2G33 - chains C and B of the 4 polymer chains in the assembly; structure by X-ray diffraction, 3.96 A resolution.

[Chain C (and B)]
Molecule: Core antigen
From: Hepatitis B virus subtype adyw
Notes: fragment: Assembly domain residues 1 to 149; chain B of this document is another copy of the same molecule, construct and numbering; everything in this record applies to it too
Reference sequence: P03147 (CORA_HBVAY); residue numbers follow UniProt; this construct covers 1-149
Amino-acid sequence (150 residues; row label = number of the first residue in the row):
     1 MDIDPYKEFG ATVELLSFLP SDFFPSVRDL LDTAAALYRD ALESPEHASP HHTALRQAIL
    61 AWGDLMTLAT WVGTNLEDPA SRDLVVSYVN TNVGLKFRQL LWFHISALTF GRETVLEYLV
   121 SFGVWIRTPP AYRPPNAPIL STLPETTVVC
Disordered / not traced: 148-150
Sequence notes: engineered mutation Ala-48 (Cys in P03147), Ala-61 (Cys in P03147), Ala-107 (Cys in P03147); insertion (150)
Swiss-Prot annotation at these positions:
  - mutagenesis: Phe-97 (F97L: Enhances capsid assembly)

[How chain C and chain B interact]
Residue-residue contacts - 19 pairs, chain C then chain B:
  Glu-14(C) / Ala-35(B)
  Glu-14(C) / Ala-36(B)
  Glu-14(C) / Arg-39(B)  salt bridge
  Phe-18(C) / Thr-33(B)
  Phe-18(C) / Ala-36(B)  hydrophobic
  Val-120(C) / Leu-37(B)  hydrophobic
  Arg-127(C) / Pro-25(B)
  Arg-127(C) / Asp-29(B)  salt bridge
  Arg-127(C) / Asp-32(B)  salt bridge
  Arg-127(C) / Thr-33(B)
  Pro-129(C) / Phe-23(B)
  Pro-129(C) / Phe-24(B)
  Pro-129(C) / Pro-25(B)
  Tyr-132(C) / Pro-20(B)
  Tyr-132(C) / Asp-22(B)  hydrogen bond
  Tyr-132(C) / Phe-23(B)  hydrophobic
  Tyr-132(C) / Ile-139(B)
  Arg-133(C) / Ile-139(B)
  Pro-134(C) / Ile-139(B)
Interface residues without a listed pair, chain C (10 interface residues in all): Ala-131, Thr-147
Interface residues without a listed pair, chain B (16 interface residues in all): Phe-122, Ala-137, Glu-145

[In short]
Chain C and chain B form an interface of 10 and 16 residues respectively; the contacts include 1 hydrogen bond
and 3 salt bridges. Polar contacts include Glu-14(C)/Arg-39(B), Arg-127(C)/Asp-29(B) and Arg-127(C)/Asp-32(B).
Curated annotation (UniProt) lists one mutagenesis site on chain C.
Both chains are Core antigen (Hepatitis B virus subtype adyw). Entry 2G33 (Human Hepatitis B Virus T=4 capsid,
strain adyw) was determined by X-ray diffraction together with 2G34 from the same study.
